PDB entry 4UN9 | X-ray diffraction, 2.73 A resolution | chains G and I of the 3 polymer chains in the assembly

# Chain G
Name: Homing endonuclease I-dmoi
Source organism: Desulfurococcus mobilis
Notes: EC 3.1.-.-
UniProtKB: P21505 (DMO1_DESMO); residues 2-188 here = UniProt positions 2-188
Sequence (199 residues; row label = number of the first residue in the row):
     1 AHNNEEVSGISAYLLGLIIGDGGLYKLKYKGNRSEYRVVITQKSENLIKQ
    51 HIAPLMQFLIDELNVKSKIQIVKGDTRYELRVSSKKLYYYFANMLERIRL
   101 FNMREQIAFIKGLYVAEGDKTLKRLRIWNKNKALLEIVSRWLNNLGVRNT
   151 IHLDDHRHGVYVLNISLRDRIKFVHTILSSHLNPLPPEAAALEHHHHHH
Unresolved in the structure: 1-4, 182-199
Construct notes: expression tag (1, 189-199); conflict Glu-6 (Asn in P21505)
Ion coordination: Mn2+ site 1: Gly-20, Glu-117 (shared with 1 residue of chain H; DC15(I) of chain I); Mn2+ site 2: Asp-21, Ala-116 (shared with 1 residue of chain H; DC16(I) of chain I); Mn2+ site 3: Asp-21, Glu-117 (shared with 2 residues of chain H; DC15(I), DC16(I) of chain I); Mn2+ site 4 near His-156 (its only coordinating residue here)
Curated features (UniProtKB/Swiss-Prot):
  - active site: Asp-21, Glu-117

# Chain I
Molecule: 25-nt DNA strand
Sequence (25 nucleotides; each row starts with the number of its first residue):
     1 CGCGCCGGAACTTACCCGGCAAGGC
Ion coordination: Mn2+ site 1: DC15 (shared with Gly-20(G), Glu-117(G) of chain G; 1 residue of chain H); Mn2+ site 2: DC15, DC16 (shared with Asp-21(G), Glu-117(G) of chain G; 2 residues of chain H); Mn2+ site 3: DC16 (shared with Asp-21(G), Ala-116(G) of chain G; 1 residue of chain H)

# Interface between chain G and chain I
Residue-residue contacts (58):
  Asp-21(G) / DC16(I)  phosphate contact
  Lys-28(G) / DC3(I)  salt bridge to the phosphate
  Tyr-29(G) / DC6(I)  base contact
  Asn-32(G) / DC3(I)  phosphate contact
  Arg-33(G) / DC3(I)  base contact
  Arg-33(G) / DG4(I)  base contact
  Ser-34(G) / DC3(I)  sugar contact
  Ser-34(G) / DG4(I)  hydrogen bond to the phosphate
  Ser-34(G) / DC5(I)  hydrogen bond to the base
  Glu-35(G) / DC5(I)  base contact
  Glu-35(G) / DC6(I)  hydrogen bond to the base
  Tyr-36(G) / DG4(I)  hydrogen bond to the phosphate
  Arg-37(G) / DG7(I)  hydrogen bond to the base
  Arg-37(G) / DG8(I)  hydrogen bond to the base
  Lys-66(G) / DC5(I)  phosphate contact
  Ser-67(G) / DC5(I)  sugar contact
  Ser-67(G) / DC6(I)  phosphate contact
  Lys-68(G) / DC6(I)  hydrogen bond to the phosphate
  Lys-68(G) / DG7(I)  salt bridge to the phosphate
  Gln-70(G) / DC6(I)  sugar contact
  Gln-70(G) / DG7(I)  base contact
  Asp-75(G) / DC11(I)  hydrogen bond to the base
  Arg-77(G) / DA10(I)  base contact
  Glu-79(G) / DA9(I)  hydrogen bond to the base
  Arg-81(G) / DG7(I)  hydrogen bond to the base
  Arg-81(G) / DG8(I)  hydrogen bond to the base
  Arg-81(G) / DA9(I)  base contact
  Ser-83(G) / DC5(I)  sugar contact
  Ser-83(G) / DC6(I)  phosphate contact
  Ser-84(G) / DC5(I)  phosphate contact
  Lys-85(G) / DG4(I)  salt bridge to the phosphate
  Lys-85(G) / DC5(I)  hydrogen bond to the phosphate
  Ala-116(G) / DC16(I)  phosphate contact
  Glu-117(G) / DC15(I)  phosphate contact
  Glu-117(G) / DC16(I)  sugar contact
  Gly-118(G) / DC16(I)  sugar contact
  Gly-118(G) / DC17(I)  phosphate contact
  Asp-119(G) / DC17(I)  phosphate contact
  Lys-120(G) / DC16(I)  sugar contact
  Lys-120(G) / DC17(I)  hydrogen bond to the phosphate
  Thr-121(G) / DC17(I)  phosphate contact
  Thr-121(G) / DG18(I)  phosphate contact
  Arg-124(G) / DG18(I)  hydrogen bond to the base
  Arg-124(G) / DG19(I)  hydrogen bond to the base
  Arg-126(G) / DC17(I)  base contact
  Arg-126(G) / DG18(I)  hydrogen bond to the base
  Trp-128(G) / DC15(I)  sugar contact
  Trp-128(G) / DC16(I)  base contact
  Trp-128(G) / DC17(I)  base contact
  Asn-129(G) / DC15(I)  phosphate contact
  Lys-130(G) / DA14(I)  salt bridge to the phosphate
  Lys-130(G) / DC15(I)  hydrogen bond to the phosphate
  Asp-155(G) / DC15(I)  hydrogen bond to the base
  Arg-157(G) / DC15(I)  base contact
  His-158(G) / DT13(I)  hydrogen bond to the phosphate
  His-158(G) / DA14(I)  salt bridge to the phosphate
  Val-160(G) / DA14(I)  sugar contact
  Val-160(G) / DC15(I)  base contact
Other interface residues (no listed pair), chain G (38 interface residues in all): Gly-20, Val-72, Asp-154
Other interface residues (no listed pair), chain I (18 interface residues in all): DG2, DC20

# In short
Chain G and chain I form an interface of 38 and 18 residues respectively; the contacts include 19 hydrogen
bonds and 5 salt bridges. Among the polar pairs are Ser-34(G)/DC5(I), Glu-35(G)/DC6(I) and Arg-37(G)/DG7(I).
UniProt lists active-site residues Asp-21(G) and Glu-117(G) on chain G.
Here chain G is Homing endonuclease I-dmoi (Desulfurococcus mobilis) and chain I is a 25-nt DNA strand. Entry
4UN9 (The crystal structure of I-dmoi in complex with its target DNA at 8H incubation in 5MM ...) was
determined by X-ray diffraction, deposited together with 4D6N, 4D6O, 4UN7, 4UN8, 4UNA, 4UNB, 4UNC and 4UT0.
